PDB entry 4Z5T | X-ray diffraction, 2.80 A resolution | chains C and J of the 10 polymer chains in the assembly

== Chain C ==
Name: Histone H2A type 1-B/E
From: Homo sapiens
Reference sequence: P04908 (H2A1B_HUMAN); residues 0-129 here correspond to UniProt positions 1-130 (UniProt number = residue number + 1)
Amino-acid sequence (133 residues; row label = number of the first residue in the row; numbers below 1 keep their minus sign (Gly-3 is residue -3)):
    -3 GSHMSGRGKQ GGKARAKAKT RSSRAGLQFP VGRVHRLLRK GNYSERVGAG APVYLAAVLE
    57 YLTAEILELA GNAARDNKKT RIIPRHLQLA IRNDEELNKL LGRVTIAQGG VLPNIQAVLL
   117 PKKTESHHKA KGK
Not modelled in the structure: -3 to 13, 119-129
Differences from the reference sequence: expression tag (-3 to -1)
Curated features (UniProtKB/Swiss-Prot):
  - modified residue: Ser1 (N-acetylserine), Arg3 (Citrulline), Lys5 (N6-(2-hydroxyisobutyryl)lysine), Lys9 (N6-(2-hydroxyisobutyryl)lysine), Lys13 (N6-(beta-hydroxybutyryl)lysine), Lys36 (N6-(2-hydroxyisobutyryl)lysine), Lys74 (N6-(2-hydroxyisobutyryl)lysine), Lys75 (N6-(2-hydroxyisobutyryl)lysine), Lys95 (N6-(2-hydroxyisobutyryl)lysine), Gln104 (N5-methylglutamine), Lys118 (N6-(2-hydroxyisobutyryl)lysine), Lys119 (N6-crotonyllysine), Thr120 (Phosphothreonine), Lys125 (N6-crotonyllysine)
  - cross-link (Glycyl lysine isopeptide (Lys-Gly)): Lys13 (interchain with G-Cter in ubiquitin), Lys15 (interchain with G-Cter in ubiquitin), Lys119 (interchain with G-Cter in ubiquitin)

== Chain J ==
Molecule: 146-nt DNA strand
From: Homo sapiens
Sequence (146 nucleotides; each row starts with the number of its first residue):
   147 ATCAATATCC ACCTGCAGAT TCTACCAAAA GTGTATTTGG AAACTGCTCC ATCAAAAGGC
   207 ATGTTCAGCT GAATTCAGCT GAACATGCCT TTTGATGGAG CAGTTTCCAA ATACACTTTT
   267 GGTAGAATCT GCAGGTGGAT ATTGAT

== Chain C / chain J interface ==
Pairs across the interface - 16 pairs, chain C then chain J:
  Thr16(C) - DG267(J)  sugar contact
  Arg29(C) - DG268(J)  hydrogen bond to the phosphate
  Arg29(C) - DT269(J)  salt bridge to the phosphate
  Glu41(C) - DA259(J)  phosphate contact
  Arg42(C) - DT258(J)  phosphate contact
  Arg42(C) - DA259(J)  phosphate contact
  Val43(C) - DT258(J)  phosphate contact
  Val43(C) - DA259(J)  hydrogen bond to the phosphate
  Gly44(C) - DT258(J)  phosphate contact
  Ala45(C) - DT258(J)  hydrogen bond to the phosphate
  Lys75(C) - DC278(J)  phosphate contact
  Lys75(C) - DA279(J)  phosphate contact
  Thr76(C) - DG277(J)  hydrogen bond to the phosphate
  Thr76(C) - DC278(J)  hydrogen bond to the phosphate
  Arg77(C) - DG277(J)  sugar contact
  Arg77(C) - DC278(J)  hydrogen bond to the phosphate
Also at the interface, not in a pair above, chain C (13 interface residues in all): Ala14, Gly46, Lys74
Also at the interface, not in a pair above, chain J (10 interface residues in all): DT265, DT266

== Overview ==
The interface between chain C and chain J involves 13 residues on one side and 10 on the other, with 6
hydrogen bonds and 1 salt bridge. Polar contacts include Arg29(C)-DG268(J), Val43(C)-DA259(J) and
Ala45(C)-DT258(J).
Here chain C is Histone H2A type 1-B/E and chain J is a 146-nt DNA strand, both from Homo sapiens. Entry 4Z5T
(The nucleosome containing human H3.5) was determined by X-ray diffraction.
